Entry 7LQ7 (X-ray diffraction, 3.40 A resolution); this record covers chains E and G of the 15 polymer chains in the assembly.

# Chain E
Molecule: Spike protein S1
Organism: Severe acute respiratory syndrome coronavirus 2
Reference sequence: P0DTC2 (SPIKE_SARS2); residue numbers follow UniProt; this construct covers 333-530
Chain sequence (205 residues; row label = number of the first residue in the row):
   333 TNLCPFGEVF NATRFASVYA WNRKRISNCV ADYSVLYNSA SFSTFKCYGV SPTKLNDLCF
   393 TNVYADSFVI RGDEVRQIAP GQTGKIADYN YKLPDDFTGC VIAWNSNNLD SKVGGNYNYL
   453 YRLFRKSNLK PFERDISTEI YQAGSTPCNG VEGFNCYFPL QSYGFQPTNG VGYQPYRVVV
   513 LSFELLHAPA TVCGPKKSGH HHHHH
Not modelled in the structure: 528-537
Sequence notes: expression tag (531-537)
Cystine bridges: Cys-336/Cys-361, Cys-379/Cys-432, Cys-391/Cys-525, Cys-480/Cys-488
Glycans and other covalent adducts: N-acetylglucosamine (NAG) linked to Asn-343
UniProt features mapped onto this chain:
  - region: Arg-403 to Asp-405 (Integrin-binding motif), Asn-448 to Phe-456 (Immunodominant HLA epitope recognized by the CD8+)
  - glycosylation: Asn-343 (N-linked (GlcNAc...) (complex) asparagine)
  - natural variant: Gly-339 (G339D: In strain: Omicron/BA.1, Omicron/BA.2 and 4 more; G339H: In strain: Omicron/BA.2.75, Omicron/XBB.1.5 and 1 more), Arg-346 (R346K: In strain: Mu/B.1.621; R346T: In strain: Omicron/BQ.1.1, Omicron/XBB.1.5 and 1 more), Leu-368 (L368I: In strain: Omicron/XBB.1.5, Omicron/EG.5.1), Ser-371 (S371F: In strain: Omicron/BA.2, Omicron/BA.2.12.1 and 6 more; S371L: In strain: Omicron/BA.1), Ser-373 (S373P: In strain: Omicron/BA.1, Omicron/BA.2 and 7 more), Ser-375 (S375F: In strain: Omicron/BA.1, Omicron/BA.2 and 7 more), Thr-376 (T376A: In strain: Omicron/BA.2, Omicron/BA.2.12.1 and 5 more), Asp-405 (D405N: In strain: Omicron/BA.2, Omicron/BA.2.12.1 and 6 more), Arg-408 (R408S: In strain: Omicron/BA.2, Omicron/BA.2.12.1 and 6 more), Lys-417 (K417N: In strain: Beta/B.1.351, Omicron/BA.1 and 8 more; K417T: In strain: Gamma/P.1), Asn-440 (N440K: In strain: Omicron/BA.1, Omicron/BA.2 and 7 more), Lys-444 (K444T: In strain: Omicron/BQ.1.1), 16 further natural variant entries in UniProt
  - mutagenesis: Asn-343 (N343Q: Reduced viral infectivity), Leu-452 (L452R: Increased resistance to neutralizing antibodies. Decreases HLA binding to NF9 epitope. Increased binding affinity to human ACE2), Tyr-453 (Y453F: Decreased HLA binding to NF9 epitope. Increased binding affinity to human ACE2), Ala-475 (A475V: Increased resistance to neutralizing antibodies), Val-483 (V483A: Increased resistance to neutralizing antibodies), Glu-484 (E484D: Increased replication in human TMEM106B overexpressing cells), Phe-490 (F490L: Increased resistance to neutralizing antibodies and human covalescent sera neutralization), Gln-493 (Q493N: Reduced host ACE2-binding affinity in vitro; Q493Y: Reduced host ACE2-binding affinity in vitro), Asn-501 (N501T: Reduced host ACE2-binding affinity in vitro; N501Y: Increased binding affinity to human ACE2), His-519 (H519P: Increased resistance to human covalescent sera neutralization)

# Chain G
Molecule: CV503 light chain
Organism: Homo sapiens
Chain sequence (216 residues; numbered 1 to 212 plus 5 insertion-coded residues; 1 number in that range is skipped by the numbering (no residue carries it; nothing is unmodelled there); the number before each row is that of its first residue; a row labelled like 27A-27C holds insertion residues (27A, then the next letters in order)):
     1 QSALTQPPS
    11 ASGSPGQSVT ISCTGTS
27A-27C SDV
    28 GGYNYVSWYQ QHPGKAPKLM IYEVNKRPSG VPDRFSGSKS GNTASLTVSG LQAEDEADYY
    88 CSSYAGSN
   95A N
    96 LVFGGGTKLT V
  106A L
   107 GQPKAAPSVT LFPPSSEELQ ANKATLVCLI SDFYPGAVTV AWKADSSPVK AGVETTTPSK
   167 QSNNKYAASS YLSLTPEQWK SHRSYSCQVT HEGSTVEKTV APTECS
Not modelled in the structure: 212
Cystine bridges: Cys-23/Cys-88, Cys-134/Cys-193

# Chain E / chain G interface
Residue-residue contacts (14; chain E residue first):
  Gly-476(E) / Tyr-32(G)
  Ser-477(E) / Tyr-32(G)  hydrogen bond (backbone-side chain)
  Thr-478(E) / Tyr-32(G)
  Thr-478(E) / Tyr-91(G)  hydrogen bond
  Pro-479(E) / Tyr-30(G)
  Pro-479(E) / Tyr-91(G)
  Pro-479(E) / Ser-94(G)
  Glu-484(E) / Asn-95(G)
  Gly-485(E) / Asn-95(G)
  Phe-486(E) / Tyr-91(G)  hydrophobic
  Phe-486(E) / Gly-93(G)
  Phe-486(E) / Asn-95(G)
  Phe-486(E) / Asn-95A(G)
  Asn-487(E) / Tyr-32(G)  hydrogen bond
Also at the interface, not in a pair above, chain E (10 interface residues in all): Val-483, Cys-488
Also at the interface, not in a pair above, chain G (8 interface residues in all): Leu-96

# Summary
10 residues of chain E face 8 of chain G across their interface; the contacts include 3 hydrogen bonds. Polar
contacts include Ser-477(E)/Tyr-32(G), Thr-478(E)/Tyr-91(G) and Asn-487(E)/Tyr-32(G). N-acetylglucosamine is
covalently linked to Asn-343(E). Curated annotation (UniProt) lists 10 mutagenesis sites on chain E.
Here chain E is Spike protein S1 (Severe acute respiratory syndrome coronavirus 2) and chain G is CV503 light
chain (Homo sapiens). Entry 7LQ7 (Crystal structure of SARS-CoV-2 receptor binding domain in complex with
antibodies CV503 and COVA1-16) was determined by X-ray diffraction.
